3ZLQ - chains A and B of the 4 polymer chains in the assembly; structure by X-ray diffraction, 2.10 A resolution.

== Chain A (and B) ==
Protein: Beta-secretase 2
From: Homo sapiens
Notes: EC 3.4.23.45; fragment: extracellular, residues 75-460; chain B of this document is another copy of the same molecule, construct and numbering; everything in this record applies to it too
UniProtKB: Q9Y5Z0 (BACE2_HUMAN); residues 13-398 here correspond to UniProt positions 75-460 (UniProt number = residue number + 62)
Sequence (386 residues; each row starts with the number of its first residue):
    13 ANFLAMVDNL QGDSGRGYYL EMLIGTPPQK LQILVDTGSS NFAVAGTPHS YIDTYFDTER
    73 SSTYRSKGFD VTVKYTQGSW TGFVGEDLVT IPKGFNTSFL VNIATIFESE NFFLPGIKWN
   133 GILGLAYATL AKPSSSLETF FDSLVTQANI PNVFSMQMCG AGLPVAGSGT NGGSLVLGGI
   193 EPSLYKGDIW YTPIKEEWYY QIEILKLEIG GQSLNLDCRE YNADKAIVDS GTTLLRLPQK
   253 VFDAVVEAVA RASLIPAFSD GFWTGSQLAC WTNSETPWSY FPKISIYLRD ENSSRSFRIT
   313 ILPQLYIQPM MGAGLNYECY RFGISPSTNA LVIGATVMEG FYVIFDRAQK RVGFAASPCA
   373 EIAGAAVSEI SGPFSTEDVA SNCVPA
Disordered / not traced: 13-15, 175-183, 266-271, 398 (chain B: 13-14, 175-183, 268-271, 398)
Sequence notes: engineered mutation A269 (Glu331 in Q9Y5Z0)
Curated features (UniProtKB/Swiss-Prot):
  - active site: D48, D241
  - glycosylation (N-linked (GlcNAc...) asparagine): N108, N304
Disulfide bonds: C171-C371, C230-C395, C282-C331
Small-molecule neighbours: 6T9 (5-Ethoxy-pyridine-2-carboxylic acid [3-((R)-2-amino-5,5-difluoro-4-methyl-5,6-dihydro-4H-[1,3]oxazin-4-yl)-4-fluoro-phenyl]-amide): D25, S26, G27, R28, G29, Y30, L46, D48, G50, S51, Y87, F124, W131, I134, M170, D241, S242, G243, T244, T245, A347

== Chain A / chain B interface ==
Pairs across the interface (26):
  L126(A) with N328(B)
  P127(A) with G326(B); L327(B); N328(B)
  G128(A) with G326(B)
  F274(A) with Q279(B)
  S278(A) with A281(B); C282(B), hydrogen bond (backbone-backbone)
  Q279(A) with Q279(B); L280(B); A281(B)
  L280(A) with Q279(B); L280(B), hydrogen bond (backbone-backbone); C282(B), hydrophobic; C331(B), hydrophobic
  A281(A) with S278(B)
  C282(A) with S278(B), hydrogen bond (backbone-backbone); L280(B), hydrophobic
  M322(A) with M323(B), hydrophobic
  G326(A) with P127(B); G128(B), hydrogen bond (backbone-backbone)
  L327(A) with R28(B); P127(B)
  N328(A) with P127(B)
  C331(A) with L280(B), hydrophobic
  R333(A) with Y329(B)
Other interface residues (no listed pair), chain A (18 interface residues in all): R28, M323, Y329
Other interface residues (no listed pair), chain B (21 interface residues in all): L126, D272, F274, G277, N285, M322, R333

== Overview ==
18 residues of chain A and 21 residues of chain B are in contact, with 4 hydrogen bonds. Backbone hydrogen
bonds pair S278(A)-C282(B), L280(A)-L280(B) and G326(A)-G128(B). Bound to chain A: compound 6T9. Curated
annotation (UniProt) lists active-site residues D48(A) and D241(A) on chain A.
Chain A and chain B are both Beta-secretase 2 (Homo sapiens); the structure, BACE2 xaperone complex, was
determined by X-ray diffraction.
